PDB entry 9EG7 | X-ray diffraction, 1.50 A resolution | chain A

[Chain A]
Protein: Papain
Organism: Carica papaya
Notes: EC 3.4.22.2
UniProtKB: P00784 (PAPA1_CARPA); residues 1-212 here correspond to UniProt positions 134-345 (UniProt number = residue number + 133)
Chain sequence (212 residues; row label = number of the first residue in the row):
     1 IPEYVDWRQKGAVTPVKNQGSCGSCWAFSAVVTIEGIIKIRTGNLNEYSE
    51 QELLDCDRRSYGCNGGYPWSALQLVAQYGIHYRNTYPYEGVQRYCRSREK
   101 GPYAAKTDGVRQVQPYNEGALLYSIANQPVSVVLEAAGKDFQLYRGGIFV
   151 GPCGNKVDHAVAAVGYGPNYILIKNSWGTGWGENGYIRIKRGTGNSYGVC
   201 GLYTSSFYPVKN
Disulfide bonds: Cys22-Cys63, Cys56-Cys95, Cys153-Cys200
Covalently attached groups: compound E6C linked to Cys25
Residues lining bound ligands: E6C (N-[1-hydroxycarboxyethyl-carbonyl]leucylamino-2-methyl-butane): Gln19, Cys22, Gly23, Ser24, Trp26, Tyr61, Gly65, Gly66, Tyr67, Pro68, Val133, Val157, Asp158, His159, Ala160
Curated features (UniProtKB/Swiss-Prot):
  - active site: Cys25, His159, Asn175
  - binding site (E64): Cys25
  - binding site (leupeptin): Cys25
Reported in the primary citation:
  - binding site for E6C: Cys25

[In short]
Compound E6C is covalently linked to Cys25. UniProt lists 3 active-site residues, E64-binding residue Cys25
and leupeptin-binding residue Cys25. From the paper: a binding site for E6C at Cys25.
Chain A is Papain (Carica papaya); the structure, X-ray diffraction structure of papain co-crystallized with
E64-C, was determined by X-ray diffraction together with 9CKT, 9CKW, 9CKY, 9CLH and 9CJN from the same study.
